PDB entry 1JYO | X-ray diffraction, 1.90 A resolution | chains B and F of the 6 polymer chains in the assembly

# Chain B
Name: SicP
Organism: Salmonella typhimurium
Reference sequence: O85300 (SICP_SALTY); residues 16-130 here correspond to UniProt positions 2-116 (UniProt number = residue number - 14)
Amino-acid sequence (130 residues; numbered 1 to 130; the number before each row is that of its first residue):
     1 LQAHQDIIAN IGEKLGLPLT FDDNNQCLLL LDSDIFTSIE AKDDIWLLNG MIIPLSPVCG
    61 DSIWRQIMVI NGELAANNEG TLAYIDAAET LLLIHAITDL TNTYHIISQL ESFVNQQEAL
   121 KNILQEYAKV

# Chain F
Name: protein tyrosine phosphatase SptP
Organism: Salmonella typhimurium
Reference sequence: P74873 (SPTP_SALTY); residue numbers follow UniProt; this construct covers 35-139
Amino-acid sequence (105 residues; numbered 35 to 139; the number before each row is that of its first residue):
    35 TDKAYVAPEK FSSKVLTWLG KMPLFKNTEV VQKHTENIRV QDQKILQTFL HALTEKYGET
    95 AVNDALLMSR INMNKPLTQR LAVQITECVK AADEGFINLI KSKDN
Unresolved in the structure: 35

# How chain B and chain F interact
Residue-residue contacts (18):
  Leu-28(B) / Ile-134(F)  hydrophobic
  Leu-30(B) / Glu-121(F)
  Leu-30(B) / Phe-130(F)  hydrophobic
  Asp-34(B) / Phe-130(F)
  Phe-36(B) / Phe-130(F)  hydrophobic
  Phe-36(B) / Leu-133(F)  hydrophobic
  Phe-36(B) / Ile-134(F)  hydrophobic
  Met-51(B) / Glu-128(F)
  Met-51(B) / Gly-129(F)
  Met-51(B) / Phe-130(F)  hydrophobic
  Met-51(B) / Leu-133(F)  hydrophobic
  Ile-85(B) / Leu-133(F)  hydrophobic
  Ile-85(B) / Lys-137(F)
  Ala-87(B) / Ser-136(F)
  Ala-88(B) / Asn-132(F)  hydrogen bond (backbone-side chain)
  Ala-88(B) / Leu-133(F)  hydrophobic
  Ala-88(B) / Ser-136(F)
  Leu-92(B) / Leu-133(F)  hydrophobic
Also at the interface, not in a pair above, chain B (13 interface residues in all): Ser-33, Ile-35, Asn-49, Thr-90
Also at the interface, not in a pair above, chain F (10 interface residues in all): Lys-124

# In short
Chain B and chain F form an interface of 13 and 10 residues respectively, with 1 hydrogen bond. Its one
hydrogen-bonded contact is Ala-88(B)/Asn-132(F).
Here chain B is SicP and chain F is protein tyrosine phosphatase SptP, both from Salmonella typhimurium. Entry
1JYO (Structure of the Salmonella Virulence Effector SptP in Complex with its Secretion Chaperone SicP) was
determined by X-ray diffraction.
